4H8K - chains B and D of the 4 polymer chains in the assembly; structure by X-ray diffraction, 2.30 A resolution.

[Chain B]
Protein: Ribonuclease H
From: uncultured organism
Notes: EC 3.1.26.4
Reference sequence: E0X767 (E0X767_9ZZZZ); numbering as in UniProt (aligned over 1-140)
Chain sequence (140 residues; row label = number of the first residue in the row):
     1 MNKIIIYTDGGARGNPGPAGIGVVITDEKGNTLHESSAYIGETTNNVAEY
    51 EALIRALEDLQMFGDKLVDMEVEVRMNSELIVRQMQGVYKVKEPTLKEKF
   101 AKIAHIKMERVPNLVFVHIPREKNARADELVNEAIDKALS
Disordered / not traced: 1-2
Differences from the reference sequence: engineered mutation Asn-77 (Asp in E0X767)

[Chain D]
Molecule: 14-nt DNA strand
Sequence (14 nucleotides; each row starts with the number of its first residue):
     1 GGAATCAGGTGTCG

[Interface between chain B and chain D]
Residue-residue contacts - 23 pairs, chain B then chain D:
  Asn-15(B) / DA4(D)  hydrogen bond to the base
  Asn-15(B) / DT5(D)  hydrogen bond to the sugar
  Pro-16(B) / DT5(D)  phosphate contact
  Thr-44(B) / DT5(D)  phosphate contact
  Thr-44(B) / DC6(D)  hydrogen bond to the phosphate
  Asn-45(B) / DT5(D)  hydrogen bond to the base
  Asn-46(B) / DT5(D)  hydrogen bond to the base
  Asn-46(B) / DC6(D)  hydrogen bond to the phosphate
  Val-47(B) / DC6(D)  phosphate contact
  Leu-80(B) / DC6(D)  base contact
  Leu-80(B) / DA7(D)  sugar contact
  Gln-84(B) / DC6(D)  phosphate contact
  Gln-84(B) / DA7(D)  hydrogen bond to the phosphate
  Tyr-89(B) / DA7(D)  phosphate contact
  Tyr-89(B) / DG8(D)  sugar contact
  Lys-90(B) / DA7(D)  sugar contact
  Lys-90(B) / DG8(D)  hydrogen bond to the phosphate
  Val-91(B) / DA7(D)  phosphate contact
  Lys-92(B) / DA7(D)  hydrogen bond to the phosphate
  Lys-92(B) / DG8(D)  salt bridge to the phosphate
  Glu-93(B) / DC6(D)  phosphate contact
  Glu-93(B) / DA7(D)  hydrogen bond to the phosphate
  Leu-96(B) / DC6(D)  phosphate contact
Other interface residues (no listed pair), chain B (15 interface residues in all): Val-88

[In short]
Chain B and chain D form an interface of 15 and 5 residues respectively, with 10 hydrogen bonds and 1 salt
bridge. Polar pairs include Asn-15(B)/DA4(D), Asn-45(B)/DT5(D) and Asn-46(B)/DT5(D).
Chain B is Ribonuclease H (uncultured organism) and chain D is a 14-nt DNA strand; the structure, Crystal
structure of LC11-RNase H1 in complex with RNA/DNA hybrid, was determined by X-ray diffraction.
